Entry 4DDW (X-ray diffraction, 3.90 A resolution); this record covers chain A.

# Chain A
Molecule: Reverse gyrase
Source organism: Thermotoga maritima
Notes: EC 3.6.4.12, 5.99.1.3
UniProt: O51934 (RGYR_THEMA); numbering as in UniProt (aligned over 1-1104)
Amino-acid sequence (1104 residues; each row starts with the number of its first residue):
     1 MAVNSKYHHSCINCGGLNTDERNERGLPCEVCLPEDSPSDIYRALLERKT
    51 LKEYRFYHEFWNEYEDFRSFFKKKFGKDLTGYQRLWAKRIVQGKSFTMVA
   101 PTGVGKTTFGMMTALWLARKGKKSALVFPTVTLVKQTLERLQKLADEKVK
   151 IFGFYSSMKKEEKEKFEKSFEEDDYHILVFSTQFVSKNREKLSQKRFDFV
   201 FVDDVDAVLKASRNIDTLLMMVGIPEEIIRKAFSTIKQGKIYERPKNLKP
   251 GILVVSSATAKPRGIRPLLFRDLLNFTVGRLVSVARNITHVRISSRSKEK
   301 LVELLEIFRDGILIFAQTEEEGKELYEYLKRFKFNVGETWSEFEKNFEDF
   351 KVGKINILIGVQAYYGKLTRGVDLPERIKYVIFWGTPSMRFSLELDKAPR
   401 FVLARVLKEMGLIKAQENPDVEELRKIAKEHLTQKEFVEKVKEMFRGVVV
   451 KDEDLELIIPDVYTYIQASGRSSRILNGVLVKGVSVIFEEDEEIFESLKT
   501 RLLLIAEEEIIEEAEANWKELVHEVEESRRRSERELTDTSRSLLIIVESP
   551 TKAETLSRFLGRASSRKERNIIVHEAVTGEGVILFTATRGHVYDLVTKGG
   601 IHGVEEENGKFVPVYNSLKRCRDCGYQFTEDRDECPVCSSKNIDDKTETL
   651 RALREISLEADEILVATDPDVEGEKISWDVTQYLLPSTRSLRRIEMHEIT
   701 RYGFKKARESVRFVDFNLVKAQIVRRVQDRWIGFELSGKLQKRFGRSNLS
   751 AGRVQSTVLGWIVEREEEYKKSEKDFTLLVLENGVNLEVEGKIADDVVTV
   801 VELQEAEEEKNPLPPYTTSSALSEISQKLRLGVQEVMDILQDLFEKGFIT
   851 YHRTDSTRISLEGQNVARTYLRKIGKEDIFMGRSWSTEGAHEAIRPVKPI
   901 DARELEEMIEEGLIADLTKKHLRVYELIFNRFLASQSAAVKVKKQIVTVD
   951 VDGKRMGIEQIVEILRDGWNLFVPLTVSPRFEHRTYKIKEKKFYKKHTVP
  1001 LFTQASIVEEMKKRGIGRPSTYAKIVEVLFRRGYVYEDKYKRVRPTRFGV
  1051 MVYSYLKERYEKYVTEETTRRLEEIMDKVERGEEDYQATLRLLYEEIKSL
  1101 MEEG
Unresolved in the structure: 1, 1104
Metal / ion sites: Zn2+ site 1: C11, C14, C29, C32; Mg2+: T107, D203 (together with pyrophosphate); Zn2+ site 2: C621, C624, C635, C638
Small-molecule neighbours: pyrophosphate (POP): P101, T102, G103, V104, G105, K106, T107, T108, R140, D203
UniProt features mapped onto this chain:
  - zinc finger: M1 to S39 (RG N-terminal-type), L618 to D645 (RG C-terminal-type)
  - region: G223 to P250 (Insert region)
  - motif: D203 to D206 (DEAD box)
  - active site: Y851 (O-(5'-phospho-DNA)-tyrosine intermediate)
  - binding site (Zn(2+)): C11, C14, C29, C32, C621, C624, C635, C638
  - binding site (ADP): F75, D78, Q83, G103, G105, K106, T107, T108
  - binding site (ATP): Q83, A100 to T107
  - binding site (Mg(2+)): E548, D668
  - mutagenesis: C11 to C14 (Reduced positive supercoiling, reduced affinity for ssDNA, no change in ATPase activity. Loss of positive supercoiling, loss of DNA relaxation with ATP; when associated with A-635--638-A), Q83 (Q83L: Reduced positive supercoiling, no ATPase activity, no preference for ATP, no activity in presence of GTP, binds and cleaves ssDNA slightly less efficiently), K106 (K106I: No positive supercoiling, no ATPase activity, binds and cleaves ssDNA), D203 to D204 (No positive supercoiling, no ATPase activity, binds and cleaves ssDNA), I224 to K249 (Decreases affinity for ssDNA and dsDNA 13- to 15-fold), R370 to D373 (No positive supercoiling, no ATPase activity, binds and cleaves ssDNA slightly less efficiently), M389 to I459 (No positive supercoiling, alters coupling of DNA binding with ATP binding and hydrolysis. Removes the latch), L395 to L455 (Positively supercoils plasmid DNA with about 10-fold reduction in efficiency. A minilatch), G470 to R474 (No positive supercoiling, no ATPase activity, binds and cleaves ssDNA), C635 to C638 (Loss of positive supercoiling, loss of DNA relaxation with ATP; when associated with A-11--14-A), Y851 (Y851F: No positive supercoiling, binds but does not cleave DNA. Very few structural changes from wild-type enzyme)

# Overview
Chain A binds pyrophosphate. The Zn2+ site 1 is built by C11, C14, C29 and C32. T107 and D203 coordinate Mg2+.
Curated annotation (UniProt) lists active-site residue Y851, 8 Zn2+-binding residues, 8 ADP-binding residues
and 9 ATP-binding residues.
Chain A is Reverse gyrase (Thermotoga maritima); the structure, Thermotoga maritima reverse gyrase, c-centered
orthorhombic form, was determined by X-ray diffraction, deposited together with 4DDT, 4DDU, 4DDV and 4DDX.
